6OHL - chain A; structure by X-ray diffraction, 1.85 A resolution.

Chain A:
Name: Flavodoxin
From: Fusobacterium nucleatum
UniProtKB: Q8RFH4 (Q8RFH4_FUSNN); residue numbers follow UniProt; this construct covers 1-167
Chain sequence (170 residues; numbered -2 to 167; the number before each row is that of its first residue; numbers below 1 keep their minus sign (Gly-2 is residue -2)):
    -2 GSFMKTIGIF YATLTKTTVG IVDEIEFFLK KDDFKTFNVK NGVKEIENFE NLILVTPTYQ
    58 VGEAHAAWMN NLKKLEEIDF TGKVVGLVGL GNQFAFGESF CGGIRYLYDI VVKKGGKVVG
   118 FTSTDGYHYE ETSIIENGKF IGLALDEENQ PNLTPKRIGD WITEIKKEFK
Not modelled in the structure: -2 to 0
Differences from the reference sequence: expression tag (-2 to 0)
Residues lining bound ligands: FMN (flavin mononucleotide): Thr10, Leu11, Thr12, Lys13, Thr14, Thr15, Pro54, Thr55, Tyr56, Gln57, Val58, Gly59, Leu87, Gly88, Asn89, Phe93, Ser96, Phe97, Cys98, Glu145
From the paper describing this entry:
  - binding site for flavin mononucleotide: Thr10, Leu11, Thr12, Thr14, Thr15, Thr55, Tyr56, Gly59, Asn89, Phe93, Ser96, Cys98, Glu145
  - contacts within the chain: Thr10-Lys13 (hydrogen bond)
  - mutagenesis - K13G, N89D, F93Y: increased binding to flavin mononucleotide
  - mutagenesis - Y56W (20-fold): decreased binding to flavin mononucleotide

Overview:
Chain A binds flavin mononucleotide. From the paper: a binding site for flavin mononucleotide at Thr10, Leu11
and Thr12 among others; K13G, N89D and F93Y increase binding to flavin mononucleotide.
Chain A is Flavodoxin (Fusobacterium nucleatum); the structure, Crystal structure of Fusobacterium nucleatum
flavodoxin bound to flavin mononucleotide, was determined by X-ray diffraction, deposited together with 6OHK.
